Entry 8I11 (X-ray diffraction, 1.85 A resolution); this record covers chain A.

Chain A:
Name: Phototropin
Source organism: Klebsormidium nitens
Reference sequence: A0A1Y1HNG4 (A0A1Y1HNG4_KLENI); residues 15-146 here correspond to UniProt positions 48-179 (UniProt number = residue number + 33)
Sequence (153 residues; each row starts with the number of its first residue):
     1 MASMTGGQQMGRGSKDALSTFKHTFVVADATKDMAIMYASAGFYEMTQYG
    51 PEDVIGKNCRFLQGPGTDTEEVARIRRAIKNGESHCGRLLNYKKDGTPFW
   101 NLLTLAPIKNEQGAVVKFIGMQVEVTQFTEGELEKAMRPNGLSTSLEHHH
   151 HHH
Unresolved in the structure: 1-12, 141-153
Construct notes: initiating methionine (1); expression tag (2-14, 147-153)
Small-molecule neighbours: FMN (flavin mononucleotide): Val26, Ala28, Met34, Phe43, Asn58, Cys59, Arg60, Leu62, Gln63, Val72, Ile75, Arg76, Ile79, Leu89, Asn91, Asn101, Leu103, Leu105, Phe118, Ile119, Gly120, Gln122

Overview:
Chain A binds flavin mononucleotide.
Chain A is Phototropin (Klebsormidium nitens); the structure, Crystal structure of LOV1 domain of phototropin
from Klebsormidium nitens, was determined by X-ray diffraction, deposited together with 8J68, 8IYN and 8IL9.
